4FF1 - chains A and C; structure by X-ray diffraction, 2.47 A resolution.

Chain A:
Name: Virion RNA polymerase
Source organism: Enterobacteria phage N4
UniProt: Q859P9 (Q859P9_BPN4); residues 1-1106 here correspond to UniProt positions 998-2103 (UniProt number = residue number + 997)
Sequence (1118 residues; numbered -11 to 1106; the number before each row is that of its first residue; numbers below 1 keep their minus sign (Met-11 is residue -11)):
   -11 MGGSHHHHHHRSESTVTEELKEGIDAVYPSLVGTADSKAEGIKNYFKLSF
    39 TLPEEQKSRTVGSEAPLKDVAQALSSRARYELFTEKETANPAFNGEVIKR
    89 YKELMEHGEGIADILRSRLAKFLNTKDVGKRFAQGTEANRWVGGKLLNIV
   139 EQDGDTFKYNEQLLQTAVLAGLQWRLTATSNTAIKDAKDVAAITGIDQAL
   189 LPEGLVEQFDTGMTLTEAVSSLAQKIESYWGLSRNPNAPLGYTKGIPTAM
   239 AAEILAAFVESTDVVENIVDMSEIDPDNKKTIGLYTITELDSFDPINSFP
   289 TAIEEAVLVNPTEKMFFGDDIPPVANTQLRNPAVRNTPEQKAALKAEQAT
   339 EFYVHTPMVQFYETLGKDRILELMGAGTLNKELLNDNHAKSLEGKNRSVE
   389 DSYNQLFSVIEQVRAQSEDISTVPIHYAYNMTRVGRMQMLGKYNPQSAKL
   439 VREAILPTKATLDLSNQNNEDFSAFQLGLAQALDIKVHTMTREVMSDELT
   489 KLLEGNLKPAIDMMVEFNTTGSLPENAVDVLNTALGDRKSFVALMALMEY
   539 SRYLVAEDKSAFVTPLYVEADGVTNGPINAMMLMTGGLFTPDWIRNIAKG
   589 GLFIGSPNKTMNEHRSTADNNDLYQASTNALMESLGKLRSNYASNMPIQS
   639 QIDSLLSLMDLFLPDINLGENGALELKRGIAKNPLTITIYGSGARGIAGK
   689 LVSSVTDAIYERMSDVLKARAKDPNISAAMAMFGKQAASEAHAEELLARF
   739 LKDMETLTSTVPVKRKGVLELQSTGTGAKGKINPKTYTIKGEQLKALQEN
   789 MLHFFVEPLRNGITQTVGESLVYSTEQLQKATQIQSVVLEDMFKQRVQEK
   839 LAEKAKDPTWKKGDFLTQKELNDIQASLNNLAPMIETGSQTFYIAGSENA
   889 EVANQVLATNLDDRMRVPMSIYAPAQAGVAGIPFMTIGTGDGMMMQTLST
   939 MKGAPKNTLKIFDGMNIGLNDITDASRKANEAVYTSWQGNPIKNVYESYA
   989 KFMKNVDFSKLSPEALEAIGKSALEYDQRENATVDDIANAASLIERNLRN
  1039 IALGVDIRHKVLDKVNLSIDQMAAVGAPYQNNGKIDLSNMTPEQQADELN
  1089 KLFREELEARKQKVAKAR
Disordered / not traced: -11 to 5, 1101-1106
Differences from the reference sequence: expression tag (-11 to 0)
Swiss-Prot annotation at these positions:
  - binding site (ATP): Lys437 to Arg440, Asp559 to Gly564, Lys670, Asn671
  - binding site (Mg(2+)): Asp559, Asp951
Reported in the primary citation:
  - conformationally variable residues (side-chain flip): Tyr678
  - catalytic residues: Tyr612 (proposed by the authors, not directly observed)

Chain C:
Molecule: Bacteriophag N4 P2 promoter
Sequence (36 nucleotides; each row starts with the number of its first residue; numbers below 1 keep their minus sign (DT-10 is residue -10)):
   -10 TGCCTCCCAGGCATTCAAAAGAAGCGGAGCTTCTTC
Disordered / not traced: -10 to 2, 23-25

Interface between chain A and chain C:
Contacting residue pairs (61; chain A residue first):
  Lys114(A) - DG15(C)  hydrogen bond to the base
  Lys114(A) - DG16(C)  base contact
  Arg119(A) - DG16(C)  hydrogen bond to the base
  Trp129(A) - DG16(C)  stacking on the base
  Trp129(A) - DA17(C)  phosphate contact
  Ala171(A) - DA7(C)  base contact
  Ala171(A) - DA8(C)  base contact
  Lys173(A) - DA9(C)  base contact
  Asp174(A) - DA6(C)  hydrogen bond to the base
  Lys176(A) - DC5(C)  salt bridge to the phosphate
  Asp177(A) - DA9(C)  hydrogen bond to the base
  Ile181(A) - DA9(C)  base contact
  Thr202(A) - DA9(C)  hydrogen bond to the base
  Leu203(A) - DA11(C)  phosphate contact
  Thr204(A) - DA8(C)  base contact
  Thr204(A) - DA9(C)  sugar contact
  Glu205(A) - DA8(C)  base contact
  Glu205(A) - DA9(C)  base contact
  Ser208(A) - DA8(C)  base contact
  Ile256(A) - DA12(C)  phosphate contact
  Lys267(A) - DG10(C)  hydrogen bond to the base
  Lys267(A) - DC22(C)  base contact
  Lys268(A) - DG10(C)  salt bridge to the phosphate
  Thr269(A) - DG10(C)  hydrogen bond to the base
  Thr269(A) - DA11(C)  hydrogen bond to the sugar
  Ile270(A) - DG10(C)  sugar contact
  Gly271(A) - DA11(C)  hydrogen bond to the phosphate
  Arg318(A) - DA7(C)  salt bridge to the phosphate
  Arg421(A) - DA6(C)  sugar contact
  Arg421(A) - DA7(C)  salt bridge to the phosphate
  Val422(A) - DA6(C)  sugar contact
  Ile675(A) - DT4(C)  base contact
  Tyr678(A) - DT4(C)  sugar contact
  Gly679(A) - DT4(C)  sugar contact
  Ser680(A) - DT4(C)  hydrogen bond to the sugar
  Gly681(A) - DT3(C)  phosphate contact
  Gly681(A) - DT4(C)  hydrogen bond to the phosphate
  Arg683(A) - DT3(C)  phosphate contact
  Lys688(A) - DT4(C)  base contact
  Gln817(A) - DT3(C)  base contact
  Lys849(A) - DA17(C)  salt bridge to the phosphate
  Lys850(A) - DG18(C)  salt bridge to the phosphate
  Glu886(A) - DA8(C)  sugar contact
  Asn887(A) - DA9(C)  phosphate contact
  Ala888(A) - DA9(C)  hydrogen bond to the phosphate
  Glu889(A) - DA9(C)  phosphate contact
  Asp901(A) - DC14(C)  hydrogen bond to the base
  Asp901(A) - DG15(C)  hydrogen bond to the base
  Arg902(A) - DA12(C)  salt bridge to the phosphate
  Arg902(A) - DG13(C)  salt bridge to the phosphate
  Arg904(A) - DA12(C)  hydrogen bond to the base
  Arg904(A) - DG13(C)  hydrogen bond to the base
  Arg904(A) - DC14(C)  base contact
  Arg904(A) - DG18(C)  base contact
  Gly916(A) - DT3(C)  base contact
  Val917(A) - DT3(C)  base contact
  Val917(A) - DT4(C)  phosphate contact
  Ala918(A) - DC5(C)  sugar contact
  Pro921(A) - DC5(C)  sugar contact
  Phe922(A) - DC5(C)  phosphate contact
  Ile925(A) - DC5(C)  base contact
Other interface residues (no listed pair), chain A (55 interface residues in all): Val116, Arg128, Asn169, Gln186, Leu317, Thr420, Arg424, Gln821, Met903

Overview:
Chain A and chain C form an interface of 55 and 17 residues respectively, with 16 hydrogen bonds, 8 salt
bridges and 1 aromatic stacking contact. Among the polar pairs are Lys114(A)-DG15(C), Arg119(A)-DG16(C) and
Asp174(A)-DA6(C). From the paper: the catalytic residue Tyr612(A); conformational variability at Tyr678(A).
Here chain A is Virion RNA polymerase (Enterobacteria phage N4) and chain C is Bacteriophag N4 P2 promoter.
Entry 4FF1 (N4 mini-vRNAP transcription initiation complex, 1 min after soaking GTP, ATP and Mn) was
determined by X-ray diffraction together with 4FF2, 4FF3 and 4FF4 from the same study.
